1X9W - chains A and B of the 4 polymer chains in the assembly; structure by X-ray diffraction, 2.30 A resolution.

== Chain A ==
Protein: DNA polymerase
Source organism: Enterobacteria phage T7
Notes: EC 2.7.7.7; engineered mutation(s): deletion of 118-123
UniProt: P00581 (DPOL_BPT7); residue numbers follow UniProt; this construct covers 1-117, 124-704
Chain sequence (698 residues; each row starts with the number of its first residue; note: 6 numbers in that range are skipped by the numbering (no residue carries them; nothing is unmodelled there)):
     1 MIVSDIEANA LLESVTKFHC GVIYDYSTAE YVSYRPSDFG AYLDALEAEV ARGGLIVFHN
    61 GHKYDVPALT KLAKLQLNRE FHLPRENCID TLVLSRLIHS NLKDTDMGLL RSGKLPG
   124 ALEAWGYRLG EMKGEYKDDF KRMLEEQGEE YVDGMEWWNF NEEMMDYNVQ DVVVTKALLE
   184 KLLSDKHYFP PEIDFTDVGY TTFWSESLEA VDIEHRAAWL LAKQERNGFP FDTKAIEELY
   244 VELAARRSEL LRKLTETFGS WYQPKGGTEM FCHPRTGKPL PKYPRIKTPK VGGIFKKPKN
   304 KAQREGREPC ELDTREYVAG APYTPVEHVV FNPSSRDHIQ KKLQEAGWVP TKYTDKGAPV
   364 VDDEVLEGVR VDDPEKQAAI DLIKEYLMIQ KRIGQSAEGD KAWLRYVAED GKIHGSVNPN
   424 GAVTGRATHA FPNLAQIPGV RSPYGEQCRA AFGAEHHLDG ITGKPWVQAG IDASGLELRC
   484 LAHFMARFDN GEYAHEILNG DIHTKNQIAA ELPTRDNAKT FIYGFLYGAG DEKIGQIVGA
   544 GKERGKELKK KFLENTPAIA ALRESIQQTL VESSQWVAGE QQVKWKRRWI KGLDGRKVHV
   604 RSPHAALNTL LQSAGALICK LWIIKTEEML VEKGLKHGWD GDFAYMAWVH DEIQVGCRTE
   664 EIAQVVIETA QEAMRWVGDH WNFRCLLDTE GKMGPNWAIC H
Disordered / not traced: 299-312, 576-586
Bound ions: Mg2+ near Asp5 (its only coordinating residue here)
Swiss-Prot annotation at these positions:
  - binding site (Mg(2+)): Asp5, Glu7, Asp174, Asp475, Ala476, Asp654
  - binding site (substrate): His506, Arg518, Lys522, Tyr526
What the authors report for this chain:
  - conformationally variable residues (helix shift): Tyr530

== Chain B ==
Protein: Thioredoxin 1
Source organism: Escherichia coli
UniProt: P0AA25 (THIO_ECOLI); residue numbers follow UniProt; this construct covers 1-108
Chain sequence (108 residues; numbered 1 to 108; the number before each row is that of its first residue):
     1 SDKIIHLTDD SFDTDVLKAD GAILVDFWAE WCGPCKMIAP ILDEIADEYQ GKLTVAKLNI
    61 DQNPGTAPKY GIRGIPTLLL FKNGEVAATK VGALSKGQLK EFLDANLA
Disordered / not traced: 1-2, 108

== Chain A / chain B interface ==
Contacting residue pairs - 41 pairs, chain A then chain B:
  Ser263(A) with Pro64(B)
  Tyr265(A) with Trp31(B); Ala67(B); Pro68(B); Ile72(B)
  Pro267(A) with Trp31(B)
  Phe274(A) with Gly33(B); Pro34(B); Met37(B), hydrophobic
  Pro277(A) with Met37(B), hydrophobic
  Tyr286(A) with Trp31(B); Gly33(B); Lys36(B)
  Pro287(A) with Trp31(B)
  Ile289(A) with Pro34(B), hydrophobic
  Arg318(A) with Lys90(B)
  Glu319(A) with Thr89(B); Lys90(B); Val91(B), hydrogen bond (backbone-backbone)
  Tyr320(A) with Val91(B), hydrophobic
  Val321(A) with Lys90(B); Leu94(B), hydrophobic; Gln98(B)
  Ala322(A) with Gln98(B)
  Ala324(A) with Ala93(B); Leu94(B), hydrophobic
  Pro325(A) with Pro34(B); Gly92(B); Ala93(B), hydrogen bond (backbone-backbone)
  Tyr326(A) with Pro34(B), hydrophobic; Gly74(B); Ile75(B); Val91(B), hydrophobic; Gly92(B)
  Thr327(A) with Cys32(B), hydrogen bond; Pro34(B); Gly74(B); Ile75(B), hydrogen bond (backbone-backbone)
  Pro328(A) with Arg73(B)
  Val329(A) with Arg73(B), hydrogen bond (backbone-backbone)
  His331(A) with Pro68(B)
Other interface residues (no listed pair), chain A (22 interface residues in all): Gln266, Ile297
Other interface residues (no listed pair), chain B (23 interface residues in all): Ile60, Pro76, Glu101

== In short ==
The interface between chain A and chain B involves 22 residues on one side and 23 on the other, with 5
hydrogen bonds. Among the polar pairs are Thr327(A)-Cys32(B), Glu319(A)-Val91(B) and Pro325(A)-Ala93(B).
Curated annotation (UniProt) lists 6 Mg2+-binding residues and 4 substrate-binding residues on chain A. The
paper reports conformational variability at Tyr530(A).
Chain A is DNA polymerase (Enterobacteria phage T7) and chain B is Thioredoxin 1 (Escherichia coli); the
structure, T7 DNA polymerase in complex with a primer/template DNA containing a disordered N-2 aminofluorene
on the ..., was determined by X-ray diffraction together with 1X9M and 1X9S from the same study.
